8CF1 - chains A and J of the 10 polymer chains in the assembly; structure by electron microscopy, 1.82 A resolution.

Chain A:
Molecule: 16S rRNA
From: Escherichia coli BW25113
Sequence (1540 nucleotides; row label = number of the first residue in the row):
     1 AAAUUGAAGA GUUUGAUCAU GGCUCAGAUU GAACGCUGGC GGCAGGCCUA ACACAUGCAA
    61 GUCGAACGGU AACAGGAAGA AGCUUGCUUC UUUGCUGACG AGUGGCGGAC GGGUGAGUAA
   121 UGUCUGGGAA ACUGCCUGAU GGAGGGGGAU AACUACUGGA AACGGUAGCU AAUACCGCAU
   181 AACGUCGCAA GACCAAAGAG GGGGACCUUC GGGCCUCUUG CCAUCGGAUG UGCCCAGAUG
   241 GGAUUAGCUA GUAGGUGGGG UAACGGCUCA CCUAGGCGAC GAUCCCUAGC UGGUCUGAGA
   301 GGAUGACCAG CCACACUGGA ACUGAGACAC GGUCCAGACU CCUACGGGAG GCAGCAGUGG
   361 GGAAUAUUGC ACAAUGGGCG CAAGCCUGAU GCAGCCAUGC CGCGUGUAUG AAGAAGCCCU
   421 UCGGGUUGUA AAGUACUUUC AGCGGGGAGG AAGGGAGUAA AGUUAAUACC UUUGCUCAUU
   481 GACGUUACCC GCAGAAGAAG CACCGGCUAA CUCCGUGCCA GCAGCCXCGG UAAUACGGAG
   541 GGUGCAAGCG UUAAUCGGAA UUACUGGGCG UAAAGCGCAC GCAGGCGGUU UGUUAAGUCA
   601 GAUGUGAAAU CCCCGGGCUC AACCUGGGAA CUGCAUCUGA UACUGGCAAG CUUGAGUCUC
   661 GUAGAGGGGG GUAGAAUUCC AGGUGUAGCG GUGAAAUGCG UAGAGAUCUG GAGGAAUACC
   721 GGUGGCGAAG GCGGCCCCCU GGACGAAGAC UGACGCUCAG GUGCGAAAGC GUGGGGAGCA
   781 AACAGGAUUA GAUACCCUGG UAGUCCACGC CGUAAACGAU GUCGACUUGG AGGUUGUGCC
   841 CUUGAGGCGU GGCUUCCGGA GCUAACGCGU UAAGUCGACC GCCUGGGGAG UACGGCCGCA
   901 AGGUUAAAAC UCAAAUGAAU UGACGGGGGC CCGCACAAGC GGUGGAGCAU GUGGUUUAAU
   961 UCGAUGXAAC GCGAAGAACC UUACCUGGUC UUGACAUCCA CGGAAGUUUU CAGAGAUGAG
  1021 AAUGUGCCUU CGGGAACCGU GAGACAGGUG CUGCAUGGCU GUCGUCAGCU CGUGUUGUGA
  1081 AAUGUUGGGU UAAGUCCCGC AACGAGCGCA ACCCUUAUCC UUUGUUGCCA GCGGUCCGGC
  1141 CGGGAACUCA AAGGAGACUG CCAGUGAUAA ACUGGAGGAA GGUGGGGAUG ACGUCAAGUC
  1201 AUCAUGGCCC UUACGACCAG GGCUACACAC GUGCUACAAU GGCGCAUACA AAGAGAAGCG
  1261 ACCUCGCGAG AGCAAGCGGA CCUCAUAAAG UGCGUCGUAG UCCGGAUUGG AGUCUGCAAC
  1321 UCGACUCCAU GAAGUCGGAA UCGCUAGUAA UCGUGGAUCA GAAUGCCACG GUGAAUACGU
  1381 UCCCGGGCCU UGUACACACC GCCCGUXACA CCAUGGGAGU GGGUUGCAAA AGAAGUAGGU
  1441 AGCUUAACCU UCGGGAGGGC GCUUACCACU UUGUGAUUCA UGACUGGGGU GAAGUCGUAA
  1501 CAAGGUAACC GUAGGGGAAC CUGCGGUUGG AUCACCUCCU
Not modelled in the structure: 1-918, 1404-1540
Modified residues: PSU (pseudouridine-5'-monophosphate) at position 516, G7M (N7-methyl-guanosine-5'-monophosphate) at position 527, 2MG (2N-methylguanosine-5'-monophosphate) at position 966, 5MC (5-methylcytidine-5'-monophosphate) at position 967, 2MG (2N-methylguanosine-5'-monophosphate) at position 1207, 4OC (4n,o2'-methylcytidine-5'-monophosphate) at position 1402, 5MC (5-methylcytidine-5'-monophosphate) at position 1407, UR3 (3-methyluridine-5'-monophoshate) at position 1498, 2MG (2N-methylguanosine-5'-monophosphate) at position 1516, MA6 (6N-dimethyladenosine-5'-monophoshate) at position 1518, MA6 (6N-dimethyladenosine-5'-monophoshate) at position 1519
Metal / ion sites: K+ site 1: G925, G927, U1390, U1391; Mg2+ site 1 near C934 (its only coordinating residue here); Mg2+ site 2 near A937 (its only coordinating residue here); K+ site 2: U943, G944; K+ site 3: U943, G944, G945; Mg2+ site 3: G944, G945; Mg2+ site 4: A964, U1199; K+ site 4: G971, G1233, U1364; Mg2+ site 5 near C972 (its only coordinating residue here); K+ site 5: G976, C1359, G1361, A1362; Mg2+ site 6: C979, C980, U981, G1222; Mg2+ site 7 near C980 (its only coordinating residue here); 7 more K+ sites not listed; 12 more Mg2+ sites not listed
Residues lining bound ligands: tetracycline (TAC): U965, 2MG_966, G1053, C1054, C1195, A1196, A1197, G1198
What the authors report for this chain:
  - binding site for tetracycline: C1054
  - Mg2+ coordination through a water molecule: U965, 2MG_966

Chain J:
Name: Small ribosomal subunit protein uS10
From: Escherichia coli BW25113
UniProtKB: P0A7R5 (RS10_ECOLI); residue numbers follow UniProt; this construct covers 1-103
Chain sequence (103 residues; numbered 1 to 103; the number before each row is that of its first residue):
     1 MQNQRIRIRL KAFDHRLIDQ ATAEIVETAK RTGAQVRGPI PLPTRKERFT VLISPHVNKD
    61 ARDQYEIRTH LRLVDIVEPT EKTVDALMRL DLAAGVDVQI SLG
Not modelled in the structure: 1-4, 32-33, 103

How chain A and chain J interact:
Pairs across the interface - 76 pairs, chain A then chain J:
  G963(A) / His-56(J)  hydrogen bond to the base
  G963(A) / Val-57(J)  base contact
  A964(A) / His-56(J)  sugar contact
  A964(A) / Val-57(J)  sugar contact
  A969(A) / Asn-58(J)  phosphate contact
  C972(A) / Val-57(J)  base contact
  C972(A) / Asn-58(J)  sugar contact
  C972(A) / Lys-59(J)  salt bridge to the phosphate
  G973(A) / Leu-52(J)  sugar contact
  G973(A) / Pro-55(J)  hydrogen bond to the sugar
  G973(A) / His-56(J)  hydrogen bond to the base
  G973(A) / Val-57(J)  hydrogen bond to the sugar
  G973(A) / Lys-59(J)  salt bridge to the phosphate
  A975(A) / Lys-59(J)  salt bridge to the phosphate
  A975(A) / Arg-62(J)  hydrogen bond to the base
  G1058(A) / Pro-55(J)  base contact
  C1059(A) / Ile-53(J)  hydrogen bond to the sugar
  C1059(A) / Pro-55(J)  base contact
  U1060(A) / Ile-53(J)  sugar contact
  U1060(A) / Ser-54(J)  hydrogen bond to the sugar
  U1060(A) / Asn-58(J)  hydrogen bond to the sugar
  U1060(A) / Ala-61(J)  phosphate contact
  G1061(A) / Asn-58(J)  hydrogen bond to the sugar
  G1061(A) / Ala-61(J)  sugar contact
  C1114(A) / Arg-68(J)  hydrogen bond to the phosphate
  U1115(A) / Lys-46(J)  sugar contact
  U1115(A) / Arg-68(J)  salt bridge to the phosphate
  U1123(A) / Gly-38(J)  sugar contact
  U1123(A) / Pro-39(J)  hydrogen bond to the sugar
  U1123(A) / Pro-41(J)  base contact
  G1124(A) / Arg-37(J)  salt bridge to the phosphate
  G1124(A) / Gly-38(J)  hydrogen bond to the phosphate
  G1124(A) / Ile-40(J)  sugar contact
  U1125(A) / Arg-7(J)  hydrogen bond to the phosphate
  U1125(A) / Arg-37(J)  salt bridge to the phosphate
  U1125(A) / Ile-40(J)  sugar contact
  U1125(A) / Leu-42(J)  base contact
  U1125(A) / Leu-73(J)  sugar contact
  U1126(A) / Arg-7(J)  salt bridge to the phosphate
  U1126(A) / Arg-9(J)  hydrogen bond to the base
  U1126(A) / Leu-42(J)  base contact
  U1126(A) / Leu-73(J)  base contact
  A1150(A) / Pro-41(J)  hydrogen bond to the sugar
  A1150(A) / Leu-42(J)  sugar contact
  A1150(A) / Pro-43(J)  sugar contact
  A1151(A) / Pro-41(J)  sugar contact
  A1151(A) / Leu-42(J)  sugar contact
  A1151(A) / Pro-43(J)  phosphate contact
  A1151(A) / Thr-44(J)  hydrogen bond to the phosphate
  A1151(A) / Arg-72(J)  phosphate contact
  A1152(A) / His-15(J)  phosphate contact
  A1152(A) / Asp-19(J)  hydrogen bond to the sugar
  A1152(A) / Thr-44(J)  phosphate contact
  A1152(A) / His-70(J)  salt bridge to the phosphate
  A1152(A) / Arg-72(J)  salt bridge to the phosphate
  G1153(A) / His-15(J)  salt bridge to the phosphate
  G1198(A) / Ser-54(J)  base contact
  G1198(A) / Pro-55(J)  base contact
  G1198(A) / His-56(J)  sugar contact
  U1199(A) / Pro-55(J)  base contact
  U1199(A) / His-56(J)  sugar contact
  U1202(A) / Pro-55(J)  base contact
  A1254(A) / Arg-45(J)  salt bridge to the phosphate
  A1254(A) / Glu-47(J)  phosphate contact
  G1255(A) / Arg-45(J)  salt bridge to the phosphate
  G1279(A) / Arg-9(J)  salt bridge to the phosphate
  G1279(A) / Lys-11(J)  salt bridge to the phosphate
  A1280(A) / Arg-9(J)  salt bridge to the phosphate
  A1280(A) / Leu-42(J)  phosphate contact
  A1280(A) / Pro-43(J)  sugar contact
  A1280(A) / Leu-71(J)  phosphate contact
  C1366(A) / Arg-62(J)  hydrogen bond to the sugar
  C1367(A) / Thr-50(J)  hydrogen bond to the sugar
  C1367(A) / Arg-62(J)  salt bridge to the phosphate
  C1367(A) / Gln-64(J)  hydrogen bond to the phosphate
  A1368(A) / Gln-64(J)  hydrogen bond to the phosphate
Interface residues without a listed pair, chain A (33 interface residues in all): U1189, G1253, G1278
Interface residues without a listed pair, chain J (37 interface residues in all): Val-36, Asp-63, Asp-75, Gln-99

In short:
The interface between chain A and chain J involves 33 residues on one side and 37 on the other; the contacts
include 21 hydrogen bonds and 16 salt bridges. Polar pairs include G963(A)/His-56(J), G973(A)/His-56(J) and
A975(A)/Arg-62(J). From the paper: a binding site for tetracycline at C1054(A); water-mediated Mg2+
coordination by U965(A) and 2MG_966(A).
Here chain A is 16S rRNA and chain J is Small ribosomal subunit protein uS10, both from Escherichia coli
BW25113. Entry 8CF1 (Tetracycline bound to the 30S head) was determined by electron microscopy, deposited
together with 8CA7, 8CAI, 8CEP, 8CF8, 8CGI, 8CGJ, 8CGR and 8CGU.
